Entry 6EZN (electron microscopy, 3.30 A resolution); this record covers chains F and G of the 8 polymer chains in the assembly.

# Chain F
Protein: Dolichyl-diphosphooligosaccharide--protein glycosyltransferase subunit STT3
Source organism: Saccharomyces cerevisiae (strain ATCC 204508 / S288c)
Notes: EC 2.4.99.18
Reference sequence: P39007 (STT3_YEAST); residues 1-718 here = UniProt positions 1-718
Sequence (718 residues; numbered 1 to 718; the number before each row is that of its first residue):
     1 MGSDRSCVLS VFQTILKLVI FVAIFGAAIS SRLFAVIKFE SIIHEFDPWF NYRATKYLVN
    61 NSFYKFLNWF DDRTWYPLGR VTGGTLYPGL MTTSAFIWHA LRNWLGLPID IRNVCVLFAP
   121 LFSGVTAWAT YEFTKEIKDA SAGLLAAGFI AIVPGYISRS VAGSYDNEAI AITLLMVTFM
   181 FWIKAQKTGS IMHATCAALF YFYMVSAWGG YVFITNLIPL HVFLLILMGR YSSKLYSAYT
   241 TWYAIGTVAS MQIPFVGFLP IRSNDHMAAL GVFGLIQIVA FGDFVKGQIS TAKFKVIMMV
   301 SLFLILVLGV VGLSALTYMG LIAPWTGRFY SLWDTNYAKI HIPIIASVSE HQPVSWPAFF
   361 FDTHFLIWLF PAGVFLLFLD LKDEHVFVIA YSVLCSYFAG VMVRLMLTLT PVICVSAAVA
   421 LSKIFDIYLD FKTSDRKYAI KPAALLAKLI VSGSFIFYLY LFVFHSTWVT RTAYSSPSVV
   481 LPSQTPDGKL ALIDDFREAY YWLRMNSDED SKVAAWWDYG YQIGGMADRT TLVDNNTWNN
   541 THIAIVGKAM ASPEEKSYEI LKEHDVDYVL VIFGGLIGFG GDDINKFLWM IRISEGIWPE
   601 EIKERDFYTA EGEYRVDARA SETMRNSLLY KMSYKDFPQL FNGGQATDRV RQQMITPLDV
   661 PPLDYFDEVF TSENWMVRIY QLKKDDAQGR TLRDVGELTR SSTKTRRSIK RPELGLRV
Unresolved in the structure: 1-5, 299-351, 433-439, 486-488
Covalent attachments: glycan linked to N539
Small-molecule neighbours:
  - palmitoyl-linoleoyl phosphatidylcholine (CPL; 1-palmitoyl-2-linoleoyl-sn-glycero-3-phosphocholine), molecule 1: V22, F25, G26, I29, S30, L33, I37
  - palmitoyl-linoleoyl phosphatidylcholine (CPL), molecule 2: I29, L33, V36, I37, S41, I97, L101, L105, L107, I109, R112, N113, V114, L117, L121
  - palmitoyl-linoleoyl phosphatidylcholine (CPL), molecule 3: L67, P88, T92, T93, L199, F202, Y203, S206, Q252, I253, P254
  - palmitoyl-linoleoyl phosphatidylcholine (CPL), molecule 4: L105, L107, I109
  - phosphatidylethanolamine (PTY): L58, N61, S62, F63, T92, A95, F96, H99, W104, L199, F202, Y203
Reported in the primary citation:
  - post-translational modification sites: N539
  - catalytic residues: D47, K586 (by similarity / conservation)
  - specificity-determining residues: E45
  - mutagenesis - D47A, D166A, E168Q, E350A, R404A: abolished growth
  - mutagenesis - K586A: decreased growth in response to in the absence of LmSTT3D
  - mutagenesis - D47A, D166A, E168Q, E350A, R404A, K586A: unchanged stability
  - binding site for N-acetylglucosamine: N539

# Chain G
Protein: Dolichyl-diphosphooligosaccharide--protein glycosyltransferase subunit WBP1
Source organism: Saccharomyces cerevisiae (strain ATCC 204508 / S288c)
Notes: EC 2.4.99.18
Reference sequence: P33767 (OSTB_YEAST); residues 1-430 here = UniProt positions 1-430
Sequence (430 residues; numbered 1 to 430; the number before each row is that of its first residue):
     1 MRTDWNFFFC ILLQAIFVVG TQTSRTLVLY DQSTEPLEEY SVYLKDLEQR NYKLEYLDIN
    61 STSTTVDLYD KEQRLFDNII VFPTKGGKNL ARQIPVKQLI KFFENEGNIL CMSSPGAVPN
   121 TIRLFLNELG IYPSPKGHVI RDYFSPSSEE LVVSSNHLLN KYVYNARKSE DFVFGESSAA
   181 LLENREQIVP ILNAPRTSFT ESKGKCNSWT SGSQGFLVVG FQNLNNARLV WIGSSDFLKN
   241 KNQDSNQEFA KELLKWTFNE KSVIKSVHAV HSHADGTSYD EEPYKIKDKV IYSVGFSEWN
   301 GEEWLPHIAD DIQFELRQVD PYYRLTLSPS GNDSETQYYT TGEFILPDRH GVFTFLTDYR
   361 KIGLSFTTDK DVKAIRHLAN DEYPRSWEIS NSWVYISAIC GVIVAWIFFV VSFVTTSSVG
   421 KKLETFKKTN
Unresolved in the structure: 1-24, 419-430
Covalent attachments: N-acetylglucosamine (NAG) linked to N60, N332
Reported in the primary citation:
  - post-translational modification sites: N60, N332

# Chain F / chain G interface
Contacting residue pairs (56; chain F residue first):
  Y64(F) - A379(G)
  Y64(F) - D381(G)
  N68(F) - A379(G)
  N68(F) - N380(G)
  F70(F) - H350(G)
  F70(F) - G351(G)
  F70(F) - I375(G)
  F70(F) - R376(G)
  D72(F) - V352(G)
  D72(F) - A374(G)
  Y76(F) - V352(G)
  Y76(F) - V372(G)
  P77(F) - Q318(G)  hydrogen bond (backbone-side chain)
  P77(F) - G351(G)
  P77(F) - V352(G)  hydrogen bond (backbone-backbone)
  L78(F) - H350(G)  hydrogen bond (backbone-side chain)
  L78(F) - G351(G)
  V81(F) - H350(G)
  V81(F) - H377(G)
  E563(F) - V319(G)
  H564(F) - V319(G)
  D565(F) - K370(G)  salt bridge
  D686(F) - E104(G)
  D686(F) - L224(G)
  A687(F) - N223(G)
  A687(F) - L224(G)  hydrogen bond (backbone-backbone)
  A687(F) - N225(G)
  Q688(F) - F103(G)
  Q688(F) - E104(G)
  Q688(F) - L129(G)
  Q688(F) - R185(G)  hydrogen bond (backbone-side chain)
  Q688(F) - F221(G)
  Q688(F) - N223(G)
  G689(F) - Q187(G)
  R690(F) - I100(G)
  R690(F) - E128(G)  salt bridge
  R690(F) - R185(G)
  L698(F) - E128(G)
  R707(F) - L124(G)
  I709(F) - R123(G)
  K710(F) - W209(G)
  R711(F) - L181(G)
  R711(F) - W209(G)  hydrogen bond (side chain-backbone)
  P712(F) - Y132(G)  hydrophobic
  P712(F) - L181(G)
  L714(F) - Y132(G)  hydrophobic
  L714(F) - L182(G)
  L714(F) - E183(G)
  L716(F) - Q214(G)
  R717(F) - E183(G)  hydrogen bond (side chain-backbone)
  R717(F) - N184(G)
  R717(F) - R185(G)  hydrogen bond (side chain-backbone)
  R717(F) - I188(G)  hydrogen bond (side chain-backbone)
  R717(F) - P190(G)
  R717(F) - Q214(G)
  V718(F) - N184(G)
Other interface residues (no listed pair), chain F (28 interface residues in all): L67, T699
Other interface residues (no listed pair), chain G (42 interface residues in all): K97, P135, S208, F216, R349, E382

# Summary
The interface between chain F and chain G involves 28 residues on one side and 42 on the other; the contacts
include 9 hydrogen bonds and 2 salt bridges. Polar contacts include D565(F)-K370(G), R690(F)-E128(G) and
P77(F)-Q318(G). From the paper: catalytic residues D47(F) and K586(F); D47A, D166A and E168Q of chain F, among
others, abolish growth; 6 substitutions were tested in all.
Here chain F is Dolichyl-diphosphooligosaccharide--protein glycosyltransferase subunit STT3 and chain G is
Dolichyl-diphosphooligosaccharide--protein glycosyltransferase subunit WBP1, both from Saccharomyces
cerevisiae (strain ATCC 204508 / S288c). Entry 6EZN (Cryo-EM structure of the yeast oligosaccharyltransferase
(OST) complex) was determined by electron microscopy.
